Entry 7G8D (X-ray diffraction, 1.94 A resolution); this record covers chains A and B.

Chain A:
Protein: Transforming protein RhoA
Organism: Homo sapiens
Notes: EC 3.6.5.2
Reference sequence: P61586 (RHOA_HUMAN); numbering as in UniProt (aligned over 1-184)
Sequence (185 residues; numbered 0 to 184; the number before each row is that of its first residue; numbering starts at 0):
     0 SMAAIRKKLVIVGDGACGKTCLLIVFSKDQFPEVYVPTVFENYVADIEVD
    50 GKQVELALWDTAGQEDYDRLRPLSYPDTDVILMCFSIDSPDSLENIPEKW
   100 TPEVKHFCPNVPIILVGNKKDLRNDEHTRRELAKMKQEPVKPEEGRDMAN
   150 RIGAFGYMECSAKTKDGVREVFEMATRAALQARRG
Not modelled in the structure: 0-2, 182-184
Sequence notes: expression tag (0)
Ligand contacts: 3-methylthiophene-2-carboxylic acid (60P): Pro-71, Leu-72, Tyr-74, Pro-75, Phe-106
Curated features (UniProtKB/Swiss-Prot):
  - region: Ala-61 to Asp-78 (Switch II region)
  - motif: Tyr-34 to Tyr-42 (Effector region)
  - binding site (GTP): Gly-12 to Thr-19, Phe-30 to Thr-37, Asp-59 to Gln-63, Asn-117 to Asp-120, Ser-160 to Lys-162
  - modified residue: Tyr-34 (Microbial infection: O-AMP-tyrosine), Thr-37 (Microbial infection: O-AMP-threonine), Asn-41 (Microbial infection: ADP-ribosylasparagine), Gln-63 (5-glutamyl serotonin)
  - glycosylation: Tyr-34 (Microbial infection: O-linked (GlcNAc) tyrosine), Thr-37 (Microbial infection: O-alpha-linked (GlcNAc) threonine)
  - cross-link: Lys-135 (Glycyl lysine isopeptide (Lys-Gly) (interchain with G-Cter in ubiquitin))
  - natural variant: Glu-47 (E47K: In EDFAOB), Pro-71 (P71S: In EDFAOB)
  - mutagenesis: Gly-14 (G14V: Increased Rho protein signal transduction. Constitutively active), Thr-19 (T19N: Decreased Rho protein signal transduction. Decreased substrate adhesion-dependent cell spreading. Decreased stress fibers assembly. Decreased cytoplasmic microtubule organization), Tyr-34 (Y34A: Abolishes interaction with DGKQ; Y34F: Abolishes AMPylation by Haemophilus IbpA), Thr-37 (T37A: Abolished monoglucosylation by C.difficile toxin TcdA. Abolished O-GlcNAcylation by C.novyi toxin TcdA), Gln-63 (Q63L: Causes constitutive activation), Lys-135 (K135R: Reduced FBXL19-mediated ubiquitination and subsequent degradation)

Chain B:
Protein: Rho guanine nucleotide exchange factor 2
Organism: Homo sapiens
Reference sequence: Q92974 (ARHG2_HUMAN); numbering as in UniProt (aligned over 206-448)
Sequence (245 residues; numbered 204 to 448; the number before each row is that of its first residue):
   204 SMEMDEKDFAADSWSLAVDSSFLQQHKKEVMKQQDVIYELIQTELHHVRT
   254 LKIMTRLFRTGMLEELHLEPGVVQGLFPCVDELSDIHTRFLSQLLERRRQ
   304 ALCPGSTRNFVIHRLGDLLISQFSGPSAEQMCKTYSEFCSRHSKALKLYK
   354 ELYARDKRFQQFIRKVTRPAVLKRHGVQECILLVTQRITKYPLLISRILQ
   404 HSHGIEEERQDLTTALGLVKELLSNVDEGIYQLEKGARLQEIYNR
Not modelled in the structure: 439-448
Sequence notes: expression tag (204-205)
Ligand contacts: 3-methylthiophene-2-carboxylic acid (60P): Tyr-352, Lys-353, Tyr-356, Ala-357, Gln-381
Curated features (UniProtKB/Swiss-Prot):
  - modified residue: Lys-353 (N6-acetyllysine)
  - mutagenesis: Tyr-394 (Y394A: Reduces phosphorylation level, normal microtubule localization and activity)

Interface between chain A and chain B:
Pairs across the interface (56):
  Arg-5(A) / Lys-376(B)
  Arg-5(A) / Glu-382(B)  salt bridge
  Val-33(A) / Ser-216(B)
  Val-33(A) / Ser-218(B)
  Tyr-34(A) / Ser-216(B)
  Tyr-34(A) / Asp-238(B)
  Tyr-34(A) / Val-239(B)
  Tyr-34(A) / Glu-242(B)  hydrogen bond
  Tyr-34(A) / Arg-400(B)  hydrogen bond
  Val-35(A) / Arg-400(B)  hydrogen bond (backbone-side chain)
  Pro-36(A) / Glu-242(B)
  Pro-36(A) / Arg-400(B)
  Thr-37(A) / Val-239(B)
  Thr-37(A) / Glu-242(B)  hydrogen bond
  Thr-37(A) / Leu-396(B)
  Thr-37(A) / Leu-397(B)
  Thr-37(A) / Arg-400(B)  hydrogen bond
  Val-38(A) / Glu-242(B)  hydrogen bond (backbone-side chain)
  Val-38(A) / Lys-393(B)
  Phe-39(A) / Lys-393(B)  hydrogen bond (backbone-side chain)
  Glu-40(A) / Thr-246(B)
  Glu-40(A) / His-249(B)  salt bridge
  Asn-41(A) / Arg-377(B)  hydrogen bond (side chain-backbone)
  Asn-41(A) / Leu-386(B)
  Tyr-42(A) / Arg-377(B)
  Val-43(A) / Lys-376(B)
  Asp-45(A) / Lys-376(B)  salt bridge
  Trp-58(A) / Glu-382(B)
  Trp-58(A) / Leu-385(B)  hydrophobic
  Trp-58(A) / Gln-389(B)
  Asp-59(A) / Gln-389(B)  hydrogen bond (backbone-side chain)
  Gly-62(A) / Thr-392(B)
  Gly-62(A) / Leu-396(B)
  Gln-63(A) / Gln-389(B)
  Gln-63(A) / Thr-392(B)
  Tyr-66(A) / Thr-392(B)
  Tyr-66(A) / Leu-426(B)
  Tyr-66(A) / Ser-427(B)
  Tyr-66(A) / Asp-430(B)
  Asp-67(A) / Asp-430(B)  hydrogen bond (backbone-side chain)
  Arg-68(A) / Asp-430(B)  salt bridge
  Arg-68(A) / Ile-433(B)
  Leu-69(A) / Cys-342(B)  hydrophobic
  Leu-69(A) / Thr-392(B)
  Leu-69(A) / Asp-430(B)  hydrogen bond (backbone-side chain)
  Leu-69(A) / Ile-433(B)  hydrophobic
  Leu-72(A) / Cys-342(B)
  Leu-72(A) / His-345(B)
  Leu-72(A) / Ser-346(B)
  Leu-72(A) / Leu-385(B)
  Leu-72(A) / Thr-388(B)
  Leu-72(A) / Gln-435(B)
  Ser-73(A) / Leu-385(B)
  Ser-73(A) / Gln-389(B)  hydrogen bond
  Pro-75(A) / Leu-349(B)  hydrophobic
  Asp-76(A) / Lys-353(B)  salt bridge
Also at the interface, not in a pair above, chain A (28 interface residues in all): Lys-7, Glu-54, Ala-61
Also at the interface, not in a pair above, chain B (34 interface residues in all): Asp-215, Leu-219, Ile-391, Lys-423, Glu-431

Summary:
28 residues of chain A face 34 of chain B across their interface, with 12 hydrogen bonds and 5 salt bridges.
Polar pairs include Arg-5(A)/Glu-382(B), Glu-40(A)/His-249(B) and Asp-45(A)/Lys-376(B). Ligands of chain A:
3-methylthiophene-2-carboxylic acid. Chain B binds 3-methylthiophene-2-carboxylic acid.
Chain A is Transforming protein RhoA and chain B is Rho guanine nucleotide exchange factor 2, both from Homo
sapiens; the structure, ARHGEF2 PanDDA analysis group deposition -- ARHGEF2 and RhoA in complex with
Z104474228, was determined by X-ray diffraction.
